Entry 3AAZ (X-ray diffraction, 2.20 A resolution); this record covers chains A and B.

== Chain A ==
Name: Humanized recombinant Fab fragment of a murine; antibody
From: Homo sapiens
Notes: antibody fragment or engineered binder
Chain sequence (229 residues; row label = number of the first residue in the row):
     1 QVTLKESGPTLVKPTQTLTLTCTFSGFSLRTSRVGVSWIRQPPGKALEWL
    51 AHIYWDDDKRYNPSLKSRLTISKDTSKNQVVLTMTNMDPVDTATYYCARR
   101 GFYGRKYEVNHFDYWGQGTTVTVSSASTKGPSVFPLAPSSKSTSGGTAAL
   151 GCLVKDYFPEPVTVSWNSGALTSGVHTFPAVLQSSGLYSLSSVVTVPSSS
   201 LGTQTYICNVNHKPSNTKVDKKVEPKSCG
Disordered / not traced: 229
Disulfides: C22-C97, C152-C208

== Chain B ==
Name: Humanized recombinant Fab fragment of a murine; antibody
From: Homo sapiens
Notes: antibody fragment or engineered binder
Chain sequence (229 residues; row label = number of the first residue in the row):
     1 DIVMTQSPLSLPVTPGEPASISCRSSQSIVHSNGHTYLEWYLQKPGQSPR
    51 LLIYQVSTRFSGVPDRFSGSGSGTDFTLKISRVEAEDVGVYYCFQASLVP
   101 LTFGQGTKLEIKRTVAAPSVFIFPPSDEQLKSGTASVVCLLNNFYPREAK
   151 VQWKVDNALQSGNSQESVTEQDSKDSTYSLSSTLTLSKADYEKHKVYACE
   201 VTHQGLSSPVTKSFNRGECAAADYKDDDD
Disulfides: C23-C93, C139-C199

== Chain A / chain B interface ==
Contacting residue pairs - 82 pairs, chain A then chain B:
  I39(A) - F103(B)  hydrophobic
  Q41(A) - Q43(B)  hydrogen bond
  Q41(A) - Y92(B)  hydrogen bond
  K45(A) - Y92(B)
  A46(A) - Y92(B)
  A46(A) - G104(B)
  A46(A) - Q105(B)
  L47(A) - Y92(B)  hydrophobic
  L47(A) - F103(B)
  W49(A) - P100(B)  hydrophobic
  W49(A) - L101(B)
  W49(A) - F103(B)
  R60(A) - V99(B)
  P63(A) - P100(B)
  Y96(A) - Q43(B)  hydrogen bond
  Y96(A) - Q47(B)
  Y96(A) - S48(B)
  R100(A) - Y37(B)
  R100(A) - A96(B)  hydrogen bond (side chain-backbone)
  N110(A) - Y37(B)  hydrogen bond
  H111(A) - E39(B)
  H111(A) - L51(B)
  H111(A) - Y54(B)
  F112(A) - E39(B)  hydrogen bond (backbone-side chain)
  F112(A) - Y41(B)
  F112(A) - L51(B)
  F112(A) - F94(B)  hydrophobic
  W115(A) - Y41(B)  hydrogen bond
  W115(A) - S48(B)
  W115(A) - P49(B)  hydrophobic
  W115(A) - F103(B)  hydrophobic
  G116(A) - S48(B)  hydrogen bond (backbone-side chain)
  V133(A) - E128(B)
  F134(A) - S126(B)
  F134(A) - E128(B)
  F134(A) - Q129(B)
  P135(A) - S126(B)
  L136(A) - F123(B)
  A137(A) - F123(B)
  S139(A) - D223(B)
  S140(A) - A220(B)
  S140(A) - A222(B)
  S140(A) - D223(B)  hydrogen bond (backbone-side chain)
  K141(A) - F121(B)
  K141(A) - I122(B)  hydrogen bond (backbone-backbone)
  K141(A) - K212(B)
  K141(A) - S213(B)  hydrogen bond (side chain-backbone)
  K141(A) - A220(B)
  S142(A) - F121(B)
  S142(A) - I122(B)
  S142(A) - F123(B)
  T143(A) - F121(B)
  T143(A) - K212(B)
  S144(A) - S119(B)
  S144(A) - F121(B)
  T147(A) - F121(B)
  A149(A) - F121(B)  hydrophobic
  A149(A) - F123(B)
  A149(A) - L140(B)  hydrophobic
  L150(A) - F123(B)  hydrophobic
  L153(A) - Q129(B)
  L153(A) - S136(B)
  K155(A) - Q129(B)
  K155(A) - T134(B)
  H176(A) - N142(B)  hydrogen bond
  H176(A) - N143(B)
  H176(A) - S179(B)  hydrogen bond
  F178(A) - L140(B)  hydrophobic
  F178(A) - S167(B)
  F178(A) - T169(B)
  F178(A) - S179(B)
  F178(A) - L180(B)
  F178(A) - S181(B)
  P179(A) - S167(B)  hydrogen bond (backbone-side chain)
  P179(A) - V168(B)
  V181(A) - Q165(B)
  Q183(A) - Q165(B)  hydrogen bond
  S191(A) - V138(B)
  V193(A) - L140(B)  hydrophobic
  T195(A) - N142(B)
  K221(A) - E128(B)  salt bridge
  C228(A) - C219(B)  disulfide
Interface residues without a listed pair, chain A (53 interface residues in all): S37, E48, Y61, N62, Y103, V109, D113, Q117, P138, A148, T177, S227
Interface residues without a listed pair, chain B (51 interface residues in all): D1, F60, V120, S132, E166, T185, F214
Cross-chain cystine bridges: C228(A)-C219(B)

== In short ==
53 residues of chain A face 51 of chain B across their interface; the contacts include 1 disulfide bond, 15
hydrogen bonds and 1 salt bridge. Polar contacts include K221(A)-E128(B), Q41(A)-Q43(B) and Q41(A)-Y92(B).
Here chain A is Humanized recombinant Fab fragment of a murine; antibody and chain B is Humanized recombinant
Fab fragment of a murine; antibody, both from Homo sapiens. Entry 3AAZ (Crystal structure of the humanized
recombinant Fab fragment of a murine; antibody) was determined by X-ray diffraction.
